Entry 5MG3 (electron microscopy, 14.00 A resolution (very low resolution: no residue pairs are listed; an interface is given only as per-side residue counts)); this record covers chains F and C of the 6 polymer chains in the assembly.

Chain F:
Molecule: Protein translocase subunit SecF
Source organism: Escherichia coli
Reference sequence: P0AG93 (SECF_ECOLI); numbering as in UniProt (aligned over 1-323)
Chain sequence (323 residues; numbered 1 to 323; the number before each row is that of its first residue):
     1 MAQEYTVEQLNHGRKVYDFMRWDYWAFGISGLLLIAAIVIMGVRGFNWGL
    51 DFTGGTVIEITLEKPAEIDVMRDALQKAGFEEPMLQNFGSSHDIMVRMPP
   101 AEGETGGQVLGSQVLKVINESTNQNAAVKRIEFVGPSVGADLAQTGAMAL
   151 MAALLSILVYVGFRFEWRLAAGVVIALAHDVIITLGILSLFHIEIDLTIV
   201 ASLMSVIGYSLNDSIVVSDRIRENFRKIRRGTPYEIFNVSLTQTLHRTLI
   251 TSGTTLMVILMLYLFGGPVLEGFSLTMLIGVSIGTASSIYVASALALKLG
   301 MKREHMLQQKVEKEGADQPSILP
Disordered / not traced: 1-13, 303-323

Chain C:
Molecule: Membrane protein insertase YidC
Source organism: Escherichia coli
Reference sequence: P25714 (YIDC_ECOLI); numbering as in UniProt (aligned over 2-548)
Chain sequence (559 residues; numbered -4 to 554; the number before each row is that of its first residue; numbers below 1 keep their minus sign (Met-4 is residue -4)):
    -4 MDPSSRDSQRNLLVIALLFVSFMIWQAWEQDKNPQPQAQQTTQTTTTAAG
    46 SAADQGVPASGQGKLISVKTDVLDLTINTRGGDVEQALLPAYPKELNSTQ
    96 PFQLLETSPQFIYQAQSGLTGRDGPDNPANGPRPLYNVEKDAYVLAEGQN
   146 ELQVPMTYTDAAGNTFTKTFVLKRGDYAVNVNYNVQNAGEKPLEISSFGQ
   196 LKQSITLPPHLDTGSSNFALHTFRGAAYSTPDAAYAAYAFDTIADNENLN
   246 ISSKGGWVAMLQQYFATAWIPHNDGTNNFYTANLGNGIAAIGYKSQPVLV
   296 QPGQTGAMNSTLWVGPEIQDKMAAVAPHLDLTVDYGWLWFISQPLFKLLK
   346 WIHSFVGNWGFSIIIITFIVRGIMYPLTKAQYTSMAKMRMLQPKIQAMRE
   396 RLGDDKQRISQEMMALYKAEKVNPLGGCFPLLIQMPIFLALYYMLMGSVE
   446 LRQAPFALWIHDLSAQDPYYILPILMGVTMFFIQKMSPTTVTDPMQQKIM
   496 TFMPVIFTVFFLWFPSGLVLYYIVSNLVTIIQQQLIYRGLEKRGLHSREK
   546 KKSHHHHHH
Disordered / not traced: -4 to 56, 207-216, 324-334, 533-554
Sequence notes: initiating methionine (-4); expression tag (-3 to 1, 549-554); conflict Ala228 (Glu in P25714), Ala229 (Lys in P25714), Ala231 (Glu in P25714), Ala232 (Lys in P25714), Ala234 (Lys in P25714)
UniProt features mapped onto this chain:
  - region: Gln527 to Ser548 (Can be removed without causing lethality, dispensible for M13 procoat processing)
  - mutagenesis: Glu24 to Lys27 (Cold-sensitive at 30 degrees Celsius; when associated with 334-W--G-338. Protein accumulates stably), Trp334 to Gln338 (Cold-sensitive at 30 degrees Celsius; when associated with 24-I--R-27. Protein accumulates stably), Ile361 (I361S: Loss of function), Leu436 (L436S: Loss of function), Pro483 to Thr487 (Temperature-sensitive at 42 degrees Celsius; when associated with 512-ENLYFQG. Protein is not stable), Gly512 (G512ENLYFQG: Temperature-sensitive at 42 degrees Celsius; when associated with 483-L--S-487. Protein is not stable)

How chain F and chain C interact:
At this resolution (14 A) residue pairs are not listed: 37 residues of chain F and 31 of chain C lie at the interface.

Summary:
The interface between chain F and chain C involves 37 residues on one side and 31 on the other. Curated
annotation (UniProt) lists 17 mutagenesis sites on chain C.
Here chain F is Protein translocase subunit SecF and chain C is Membrane protein insertase YidC, both from
Escherichia coli. Entry 5MG3 (EM fitted model of bacterial holo-translocon) was determined by electron
microscopy.
